Entry 7CE8 (X-ray diffraction, 2.73 A resolution); this record covers chains B and F of the 6 polymer chains in the assembly.

# Chain B
Name: Tubulin beta chain
From: Sus scrofa
UniProtKB: A0A287AGU7 (A0A287AGU7_PIG); numbering as in UniProt (aligned over 1-445)
Amino-acid sequence (445 residues; each row starts with the number of its first residue):
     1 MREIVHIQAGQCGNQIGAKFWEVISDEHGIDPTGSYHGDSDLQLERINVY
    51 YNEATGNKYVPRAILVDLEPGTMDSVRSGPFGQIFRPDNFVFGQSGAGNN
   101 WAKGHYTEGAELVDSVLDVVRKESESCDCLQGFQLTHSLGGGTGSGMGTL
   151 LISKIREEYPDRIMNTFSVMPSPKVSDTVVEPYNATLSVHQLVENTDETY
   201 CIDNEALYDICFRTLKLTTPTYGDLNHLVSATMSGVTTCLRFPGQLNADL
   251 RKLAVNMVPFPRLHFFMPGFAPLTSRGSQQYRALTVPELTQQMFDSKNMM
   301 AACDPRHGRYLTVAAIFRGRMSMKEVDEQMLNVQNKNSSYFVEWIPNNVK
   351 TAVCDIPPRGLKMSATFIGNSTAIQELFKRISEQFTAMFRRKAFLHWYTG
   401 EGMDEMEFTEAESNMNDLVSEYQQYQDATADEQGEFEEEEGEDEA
Not modelled in the structure: 1, 429-445
Metal / ion sites: Mg2+: Gln11 (together with GDP)
Residues lining bound ligands:
  - N-butyl-9H-beta-carbolin-3-amine (AEX): Tyr50, Gln134, Asn165, Phe167, Glu198, Tyr200, Val236, Thr237, Cys239, Leu240, Leu246, Leu250, Leu253, Met257, Ala314, Ile316, Ala352, Ile368
  - GDP (guanosine-5'-diphosphate): Ala9, Gly10, Gln11, Cys12, Gln15, Ile16, Asp67, Ala97, Asn99, Ser138, Gly140, Gly141, Gly142, Thr143, Gly144, Ser145, Val169, Pro171, Val175, Asp177, Glu181, Asn204, Leu207, Tyr222, Leu225, Asn226
Reported in the primary citation:
  - binding site for N-butyl-9H-beta-carbolin-3-amine: Glu198

# Chain F
Name: Tubulin tyrosine ligase
From: Gallus gallus
UniProtKB: E1BQ43 (E1BQ43_CHICK); numbering as in UniProt (aligned over 1-378)
Amino-acid sequence (384 residues; numbered 1 to 384; the number before each row is that of its first residue):
     1 MYTFVVRDENSSVYAEVSRLLLATGQWKRLRKDNPRFNLMLGERNRLPFG
    51 RLGHEPGLVQLVNYYRGADKLCRKASLVKLIKTSPELSESCTWFPESYVI
   101 YPTNLKTPVAPAQNGIRHLINNTRTDEREVFLAAYNRRREGREGNVWIAK
   151 SSAGAKGEGILISSEASELLDFIDEQGQVHVIQKYLEKPLLLEPGHRKFD
   201 IRSWVLVDHLYNIYLYREGVLRTSSEPYNSANFQDKTCHLTNHCIQKEYS
   251 KNYGRYEEGNEMFFEEFNQYLMDALNTTLENSILLQIKHIIRSCLMCIEP
   301 AISTKHLHYQSFQLFGFDFMVDEELKVWLIEVNGAPACAQKLYAELCQGI
   351 VDVAISSVFPLADTGQKTSQPTSIFIKLHHHHHH
Not modelled in the structure: 104-125, 150-160, 248-251, 363-371, 381-384
Construct notes: expression tag (379-384)
Residues lining bound ligands: AMP-PCP (ACP; phosphomethylphosphonic acid adenylate ester): Lys74, Ile148, Gln183, Lys184, Tyr185, Leu186, Lys198, Asp200, Arg202, Arg222, His239, Leu240, Thr241, Asn242, His243, Asp318, Ile330, Glu331, Asn333

# How chain B and chain F interact
Contacting residue pairs - 10 pairs, chain B then chain F:
  Leu331(B) - Arg36(F)
  Leu331(B) - Pro56(F)
  Gln334(B) - Arg36(F)
  Asn335(B) - Thr3(F)
  Asn335(B) - Arg36(F)  hydrogen bond
  Asn335(B) - Gly57(F)
  Asn335(B) - Leu58(F)
  Lys336(B) - Lys28(F)  hydrogen bond (backbone-side chain)
  Ser338(B) - Leu30(F)
  Ser338(B) - Asn34(F)  hydrogen bond
Also at the interface, not in a pair above, chain B (7 interface residues in all): Glu343, Asn347
Also at the interface, not in a pair above, chain F (10 interface residues in all): Asp33, Glu55

# In short
7 residues of chain B and 10 residues of chain F are in contact, with 3 hydrogen bonds. Polar contacts include
Asn335(B)-Arg36(F), Lys336(B)-Lys28(F) and Ser338(B)-Asn34(F). Chain B binds GDP and
N-butyl-9H-beta-carbolin-3-amine. Bound to chain F: AMP-PCP. From the paper: a binding site for
N-butyl-9H-beta-carbolin-3-amine at Glu198(B).
Chain B is Tubulin beta chain (Sus scrofa) and chain F is Tubulin tyrosine ligase (Gallus gallus); the
structure, Crystal structure of T2R-TTL-Compound11 complex, was determined by X-ray diffraction (same
publication as 7CE6, 7CDA and 7CEK).
